Entry 1IXQ (X-ray diffraction, 2.30 A resolution); this record covers chains A and C of the 4 polymer chains in the assembly.

# Chain A (and C)
Name: Pyridoxine 5'-phosphate Synthase
From: Escherichia coli
Notes: chain C of this document is another copy of the same molecule, construct and numbering; everything in this record applies to it too
Reference sequence: P0A794 (PDXJ_ECOLI); residues 2-243 here correspond to UniProt positions 1-242 (UniProt number = residue number - 1)
Chain sequence (242 residues; numbered 2 to 243; the number before each row is that of its first residue):
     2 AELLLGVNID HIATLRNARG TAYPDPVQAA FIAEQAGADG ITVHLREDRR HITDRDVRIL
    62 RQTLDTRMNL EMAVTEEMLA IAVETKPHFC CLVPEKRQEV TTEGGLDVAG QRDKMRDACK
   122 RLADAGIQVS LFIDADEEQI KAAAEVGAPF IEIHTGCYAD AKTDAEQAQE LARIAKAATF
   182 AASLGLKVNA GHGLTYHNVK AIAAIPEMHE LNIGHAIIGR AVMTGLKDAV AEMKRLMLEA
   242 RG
Disordered / not traced: 97-103
UniProt features mapped onto this chain:
  - binding site (1-deoxy-D-xylulose 5-phosphate): T103
Reported in the primary citation:
  - binding site for phosphate ion: H193, G194
  - catalytic residues: H45, E72, E153, H193 (proposed by the authors, not directly observed)

# Interface between chain A and chain C
Residue-residue contacts - 16 pairs, chain A then chain C:
  Y24(A) with D66(C)
  D26(A) with F32(C)
  Q29(A) with F32(C); Q36(C), hydrogen bond
  F32(A) with D26(C); V28(C), hydrophobic; Q29(C)
  Q36(A) with Q29(C), hydrogen bond
  R56(A) with Q63(C), hydrogen bond (side chain-backbone)
  R59(A) with Q63(C)
  I60(A) with I60(C), hydrophobic; Q63(C)
  Q63(A) with R56(C), hydrogen bond (backbone-side chain); R59(C); I60(C)
  D66(A) with Y24(C)
Also at the interface, not in a pair above, chain A (13 interface residues in all): A23, V28, T64
Also at the interface, not in a pair above, chain C (12 interface residues in all): T64

# Overview
13 residues of chain A face 12 of chain C across their interface, with 4 hydrogen bonds. Polar pairs include
Q29(A)-Q36(C) and R56(A)-Q63(C). From UniProt: residue binding 1-deoxy-D-xylulose 5-phosphate T103(A) on chain
A. From the paper: catalytic residues H45(A), E72(A) and E153(A) among others; a binding site for phosphate
ion at H193(A) and G194(A).
Chain A and chain C are both Pyridoxine 5'-phosphate Synthase (Escherichia coli); the structure,
Enzyme-Phosphate2 Complex of Pyridoxine 5'-Phosphate synthase, was determined by X-ray diffraction together
with 1IXN, 1IXO and 1IXP from the same study.
